2AID - chains A and B; structure by X-ray diffraction, 1.90 A resolution.

Chain A (and B):
Name: Human immunodeficiency virus protease
From: Human immunodeficiency virus 1
Notes: EC 3.4.23.16; chain B of this document is another copy of the same molecule, construct and numbering; everything in this record applies to it too
UniProt: P03369 (POL_HV1A2); residues 1-99 here correspond to UniProt positions 57-155 (UniProt number = residue number + 56)
Chain sequence (99 residues; each row starts with the number of its first residue):
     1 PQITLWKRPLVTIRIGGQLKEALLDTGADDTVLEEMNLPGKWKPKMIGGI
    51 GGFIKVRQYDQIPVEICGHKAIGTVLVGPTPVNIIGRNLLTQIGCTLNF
Construct notes: engineered mutation Lys-7 (Gln63 in P03369)
Residues lining bound ligands:
  - THK (4-(4-chloro-phenyl)-1-{3-[2-(4-fluoro-phenyl)-[1,3]dithiolan-2-yl]-propyl}-piperidin-4-ol), molecule 1: Arg-8, Leu-10, Leu-23, Ile-50, Pro-81, Val-82
  - THK, molecule 2: Leu-23, Asp-25, Gly-27, Ala-28, Asp-29, Asp-30, Gly-48, Pro-81, Val-82, Ile-84

Chain A / chain B interface:
Contacting residue pairs - 93 pairs, chain A then chain B:
  Pro-1(A) with Asn-98(B); Phe-99(B), hydrogen bond (backbone-backbone)
  Gln-2(A) with Thr-96(B); Leu-97(B); Asn-98(B), hydrogen bond
  Ile-3(A) with Thr-96(B), hydrogen bond (backbone-side chain); Leu-97(B), hydrogen bond (backbone-backbone); Phe-99(B), hydrophobic
  Leu-5(A) with Thr-26(B); Arg-87(B), hydrogen bond (backbone-side chain); Thr-91(B); Cys-95(B)
  Trp-6(A) with Arg-87(B), hydrogen bond (backbone-side chain); Thr-91(B)
  Lys-7(A) with Arg-87(B)
  Arg-8(A) with Asp-29(B), salt bridge; Arg-87(B)
  Pro-9(A) with Thr-26(B)
  Leu-23(A) with Gly-27(B)
  Leu-24(A) with Thr-26(B), hydrogen bond (backbone-side chain); Gly-27(B); Leu-97(B), hydrophobic
  Asp-25(A) with Asp-25(B); Thr-26(B); Gly-27(B), hydrogen bond (side chain-backbone)
  Thr-26(A) with Leu-5(B); Pro-9(B); Leu-24(B), hydrogen bond (side chain-backbone); Asp-25(B); Thr-26(B), hydrogen bond (backbone-side chain); Leu-97(B)
  Gly-27(A) with Leu-23(B); Leu-24(B); Asp-25(B)
  Asp-29(A) with Arg-8(B), salt bridge
  Gly-49(A) with Ile-50(B)
  Ile-50(A) with Gly-49(B); Ile-50(B), hydrogen bond (backbone-backbone); Gly-52(B); Ile-54(B)
  Gly-51(A) with Ile-50(B), hydrogen bond (backbone-backbone); Gly-51(B); Gly-52(B)
  Gly-52(A) with Ile-50(B), hydrogen bond (backbone-backbone); Gly-51(B)
  Ile-54(A) with Ile-50(B), hydrophobic
  Cys-67(A) with Phe-99(B), hydrophobic
  His-69(A) with Phe-99(B)
  Thr-80(A) with Ile-50(B)
  Pro-81(A) with Gly-49(B); Ile-50(B)
  Ile-84(A) with Ile-50(B), hydrophobic
  Arg-87(A) with Leu-5(B), hydrogen bond (side chain-backbone); Trp-6(B), hydrogen bond (side chain-backbone); Lys-7(B), hydrogen bond (side chain-backbone); Arg-8(B)
  Leu-90(A) with Leu-5(B), hydrophobic
  Thr-91(A) with Leu-5(B); Trp-6(B)
  Ile-93(A) with Phe-99(B)
  Gly-94(A) with Asn-98(B); Phe-99(B)
  Cys-95(A) with Leu-5(B); Leu-97(B), hydrophobic; Asn-98(B); Phe-99(B), hydrophobic
  Thr-96(A) with Gln-2(B), hydrogen bond; Ile-3(B); Thr-4(B); Thr-96(B); Leu-97(B); Asn-98(B), hydrogen bond (backbone-backbone)
  Leu-97(A) with Pro-1(B); Gln-2(B); Ile-3(B), hydrogen bond (backbone-backbone); Leu-24(B), hydrophobic; Thr-26(B); Cys-95(B), hydrophobic; Thr-96(B); Leu-97(B), hydrophobic
  Asn-98(A) with Pro-1(B); Gln-2(B); Gly-94(B); Cys-95(B); Thr-96(B), hydrogen bond (backbone-backbone); Asn-98(B), hydrogen bond
  Phe-99(A) with Pro-1(B), hydrogen bond (backbone-backbone); Ile-3(B), hydrophobic; Cys-67(B), hydrophobic; His-69(B); Ile-93(B); Gly-94(B); Cys-95(B), hydrophobic
Other interface residues (no listed pair), chain A (35 interface residues in all): Thr-4
Other interface residues (no listed pair), chain B (35 interface residues in all): Ile-47, Gly-48, Phe-53, Leu-90

In short:
The chain A/chain B interface involves 35 residues from each chain; the contacts include 22 hydrogen bonds and
2 salt bridges. Polar contacts include Arg-8(A)/Asp-29(B), Gln-2(A)/Asn-98(B) and Ile-3(A)/Thr-96(B). Bound to
chain A: compound THK.
Chain A and chain B are both Human immunodeficiency virus protease (Human immunodeficiency virus 1); the
structure, Structure of a non-peptide inhibitor complexed with HIV-1 protease: developing A cycle of
structure-based drug design, was determined by X-ray diffraction, deposited together with 1AID.
